Entry 4PBT (X-ray diffraction, 1.90 A resolution); this record covers chain A.

Chain A:
Protein: Tyrosine--tRNA ligase
Source organism: Methanocaldococcus jannaschii
Notes: EC 6.1.1.1
UniProt: Q57834 (SYY_METJA); numbering as in UniProt (aligned over 1-306)
Sequence (314 residues; row label = number of the first residue in the row):
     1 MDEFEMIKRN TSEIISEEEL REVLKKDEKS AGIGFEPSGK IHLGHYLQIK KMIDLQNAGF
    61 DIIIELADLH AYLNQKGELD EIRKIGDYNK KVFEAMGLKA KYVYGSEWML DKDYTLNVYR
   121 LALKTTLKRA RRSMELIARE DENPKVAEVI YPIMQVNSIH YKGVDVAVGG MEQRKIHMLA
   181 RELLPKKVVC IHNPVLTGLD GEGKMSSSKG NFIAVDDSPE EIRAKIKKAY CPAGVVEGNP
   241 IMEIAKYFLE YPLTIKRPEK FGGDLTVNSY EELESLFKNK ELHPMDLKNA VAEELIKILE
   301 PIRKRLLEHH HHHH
Not modelled in the structure: 311-314
Sequence notes: engineered mutation G32 (Tyr in Q57834), E65 (Leu in Q57834), W108 (Phe in Q57834), M109 (Gln in Q57834), S158 (Asp in Q57834), K162 (Leu in Q57834); expression tag (307-314)
Residues lining bound ligands:
  - 2LQ (4-{[(1R,4E)-cyclooct-4-en-1-ylcarbonyl]amino}-L-phenylalanine): G32, I33, G34, F35, E36, I63, I64, E65, A67, H70, W108, I137, Y151, Q155, S158, I159, K162, V164, Q173
  - 1-ethoxy-2-(2-ethoxyethoxy)ethane (P4G): I63, V103, Y161, K162
From the paper describing this entry:
  - binding site for 2LQ: E65
  - conformationally variable residues (helix shift): K162
  - contacts within the chain: Y114-S158 (hydrogen bond)
  - mutagenesis - E65S: abolished catalytic activity
  - mutagenesis - I63G, E65D, V164A: decreased catalytic activity
  - mutagenesis - K162A, K162G: increased catalytic activity

Summary:
Ligands of chain A: 1-ethoxy-2-(2-ethoxyethoxy)ethane and compound 2LQ. From the paper: a binding site for 2LQ
at E65; I63G, E65D and V164A reduce catalytic activity; 6 substitutions were tested in all.
Chain A is Tyrosine--tRNA ligase (Methanocaldococcus jannaschii); the structure, Crystal structure of the M.
jannaschii G2 tRNA synthetase variant bound to 4-trans-cyclooctene-amidopheylalanine (Tco-amF), was determined
by X-ray diffraction (same publication as 4PBR and 4PBS).
